Entry 6S8M (electron microscopy, 4.50 A resolution (low resolution: residue-level contacts below are approximate; hydrogen-bond / salt-bridge calls are withheld)); this record covers chains B and A of the 3 polymer chains in the assembly.

[Chain B]
Protein: Tubulin beta chain
From: Schizosaccharomyces pombe
UniProt: P05219 (TBB_SCHPO); residue numbers follow UniProt; this construct covers 1-448
Sequence (448 residues; numbered 1 to 448; the number before each row is that of its first residue):
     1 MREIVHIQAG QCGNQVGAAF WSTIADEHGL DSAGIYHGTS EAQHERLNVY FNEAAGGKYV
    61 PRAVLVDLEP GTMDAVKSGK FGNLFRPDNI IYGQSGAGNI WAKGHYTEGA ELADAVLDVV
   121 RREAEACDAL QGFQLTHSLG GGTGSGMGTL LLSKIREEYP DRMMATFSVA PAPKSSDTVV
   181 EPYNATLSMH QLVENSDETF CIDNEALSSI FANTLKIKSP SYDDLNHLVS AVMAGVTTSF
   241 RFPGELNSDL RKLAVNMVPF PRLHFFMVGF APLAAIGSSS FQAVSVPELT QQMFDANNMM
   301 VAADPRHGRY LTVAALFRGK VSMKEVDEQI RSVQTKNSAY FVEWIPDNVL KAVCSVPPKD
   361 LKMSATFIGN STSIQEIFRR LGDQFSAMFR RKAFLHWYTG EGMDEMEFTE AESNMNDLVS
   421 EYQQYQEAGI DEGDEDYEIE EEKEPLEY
Unresolved in the structure: 1, 431-448
Small-molecule neighbours:
  - epothilone b (EPB; 7,11-dihydroxy-8,8,10,12,16-pentamethyl-3-[1-methyl-2-(2-methyl-thiazol-4-yl)vinyl]-4,17-dioxabicyclo[14.1.0]heptadecane-5,9-dione): Leu-215, His-227, Phe-270, Pro-272, Leu-273, Ala-274, Ser-279, Val-284, Asp-360, Leu-361
  - GDP (guanosine-5'-diphosphate): Gln-11, Cys-12, Gln-15, Val-16, Glu-69, Asn-99, Ser-138, Gly-140, Gly-141, Gly-142, Thr-143, Gly-144, Val-169, Asp-177, Thr-178, Asn-204, Tyr-222, Asn-226
  - GTP (guanosine-5'-triphosphate): Leu-246, Asn-247, Lys-252
Curated features (UniProtKB/Swiss-Prot):
  - binding site (GTP): Gln-11, Glu-69, Ser-138, Gly-142, Thr-143, Gly-144, Asn-204, Asn-226
  - binding site (Mg(2+)): Glu-69
  - mutagenesis: Ile-100 (I100N: Becomes sensitive to rhizoxin), Tyr-422 (Y422H: Temperature sensitive)

[Chain A]
Protein: Tubulin alpha-1 chain
From: Schizosaccharomyces pombe
UniProt: P04688 (TBA1_SCHPO); residues 1-455 here = UniProt positions 1-455
Sequence (455 residues; row label = number of the first residue in the row):
     1 MREVISVHVG QAGVQIGNAC WELYCLEHGI GPDGFPTENS EVHKNNSYLN DGFGTFFSET
    61 GQGKFVPRSI YVDLEPNVID QVRTGPYKDL FHPEQMVTGK EDASNNYARG HYTVGKEMID
   121 SVLERIRRMA DNCSGLQGFL VFHSFGGGTG SGLGALLLER LNMEYGKKSN LQFSVYPAPQ
   181 VSTSVVEPYN SVLTTHATLD NSDCTFMVDN EACYDICRRN LDIERPTYEN LNRLIAQVVS
   241 SITASLRFAG SLNVDLNEFQ TNLVPYPRIH FPLVTYSPIV SAAKAFHESN SVQEITNQCF
   301 EPYNQMVKCD PRTGRYMATC LLYRGDVIPR DVQAAVTSIK SRRTIQFVDW CPTGFKIGIC
   361 YEPPQHVPGS GIAKVNRAVC MLSNTTSIAE AWSRLDHKFD LMYSKRAFVH WYVGEGMEEG
   421 EFSEAREDLA ALERDYEEVG QDSMDNEMYE ADEEY
Unresolved in the structure: 37-49, 443-455
Small-molecule neighbours: GTP (guanosine-5'-triphosphate): Gly-10, Gln-11, Ala-12, Gln-15, Ile-16, Asp-73, Glu-75, Asp-102, Ser-104, Ser-144, Gly-147, Gly-148, Thr-149, Gly-150, Val-175, Thr-183, Glu-187, Asn-210, Tyr-228, Asn-232, Ile-235
Curated features (UniProtKB/Swiss-Prot):
  - active site: Glu-258
  - binding site (GTP): Gln-11, Glu-75, Ser-144, Gly-148, Thr-149, Thr-183, Asn-210, Asn-232
  - binding site (Mg(2+)): Glu-75
  - site: Tyr-455 (Involved in polymerization)

[Interface between chain B and chain A]
Residue-residue contacts (76; chain B residue first):
  Arg-2(B) / Glu-75(A)
  Arg-2(B) / Lys-100(A)
  Glu-45(B) / Asp-80(A)
  Arg-46(B) / Pro-76(A)
  Arg-46(B) / Asn-77(A)
  Arg-46(B) / Asp-80(A)
  Asp-128(B) / Lys-100(A)
  Ala-129(B) / Lys-100(A)
  Gln-131(B) / Glu-101(A)
  Asp-197(B) / Trp-411(A)
  Phe-240(B) / Glu-75(A)
  Phe-242(B) / Asn-77(A)
  Pro-243(B) / Gln-81(A)
  Gly-244(B) / Gln-81(A)
  Glu-245(B) / Gln-11(A)
  Leu-246(B) / Gln-11(A)
  Leu-246(B) / Tyr-228(A)
  Asn-247(B) / Thr-183(A)
  Asn-247(B) / Ser-184(A)
  Ser-248(B) / Asn-77(A)
  Asp-249(B) / Asp-102(A)
  Arg-251(B) / Glu-101(A)
  Arg-251(B) / Ser-104(A)
  Lys-252(B) / Asp-102(A)
  Lys-252(B) / Ser-104(A)
  Lys-252(B) / Asn-105(A)
  Lys-252(B) / Gly-148(A)
  Ala-254(B) / Trp-411(A)
  Val-255(B) / Ser-104(A)
  Val-255(B) / Asn-105(A)
  Val-255(B) / Trp-411(A)
  Asn-256(B) / Asn-105(A)
  Asn-256(B) / Ser-184(A)
  Asn-256(B) / Val-185(A)
  Asn-256(B) / Val-186(A)
  Asn-256(B) / Phe-408(A)
  Val-258(B) / Phe-408(A)
  Val-258(B) / His-410(A)
  Val-258(B) / Trp-411(A)
  Pro-259(B) / Ala-407(A)
  Pro-259(B) / Phe-408(A)
  Pro-259(B) / His-410(A)
  Phe-260(B) / Lys-405(A)
  Phe-260(B) / Arg-406(A)
  Phe-260(B) / Ala-407(A)
  Phe-260(B) / His-410(A)
  Pro-261(B) / His-410(A)
  Ser-285(B) / Arg-225(A)
  Thr-312(B) / Phe-408(A)
  Ser-322(B) / Arg-225(A)
  Ser-322(B) / Pro-226(A)
  Met-323(B) / Val-181(A)
  Met-323(B) / Asn-210(A)
  Met-323(B) / Tyr-214(A)
  Met-323(B) / Tyr-228(A)
  Lys-324(B) / Gln-180(A)
  Lys-324(B) / Tyr-214(A)
  Lys-324(B) / Asp-215(A)
  Glu-325(B) / Arg-225(A)
  Asp-327(B) / Gln-180(A)
  Asp-327(B) / Val-181(A)
  Asp-327(B) / Ser-182(A)
  Arg-331(B) / Gln-180(A)
  Trp-344(B) / Leu-401(A)
  Trp-344(B) / Lys-405(A)
  Trp-344(B) / Ala-407(A)
  Ile-345(B) / Met-402(A)
  Pro-346(B) / Met-402(A)
  Asp-347(B) / Ser-182(A)
  Asp-347(B) / Val-185(A)
  Asp-347(B) / Lys-398(A)
  Val-349(B) / Thr-183(A)
  Val-349(B) / Val-185(A)
  Leu-350(B) / Thr-183(A)
  Lys-351(B) / Ser-182(A)
  Lys-351(B) / Thr-183(A)
Other interface residues (no listed pair), chain B (44 interface residues in all): Glu-41, Met-257, Glu-343, Asn-348
Other interface residues (no listed pair), chain A (40 interface residues in all): Thr-84, Arg-109, Glu-187, Arg-218, Thr-227, Leu-231

[Summary]
Chain B and chain A form an interface of 44 and 40 residues respectively. GTP is bound between chain B and
chain A. Ligands of chain B: GDP and epothilone b.
Chain B is Tubulin beta chain and chain A is Tubulin alpha-1 chain, both from Schizosaccharomyces pombe; the
structure, S. pombe microtubule decorated with Cut7 motor domain in the AMPPNP state, was determined by
electron microscopy.
